PDB entry 8YHA | electron microscopy, 3.40 A resolution | chains C and D of the 12 polymer chains in the assembly

[Chain C]
Molecule: 61-nt crRNA
Organism: Candidatus Cloacimonadota bacterium
Sequence (61 nucleotides; numbered 1 to 61; the number before each row is that of its first residue):
     1 GUGAACCGGAGAAGUCAUUUAAUAAGGCCACUGUUAAAAAGUAUUCCCCA
    51 CGCAUGUGGGG

[Chain D]
Molecule: CRISPR system Cascade subunit CasC
Organism: Candidatus Cloacimonetes bacterium ADurb.Bin088
Reference sequence: A0A1V6F8B5 (A0A1V6F8B5_9BACT); residue numbers follow UniProt; this construct covers 1-378
Sequence (378 residues; row label = number of the first residue in the row):
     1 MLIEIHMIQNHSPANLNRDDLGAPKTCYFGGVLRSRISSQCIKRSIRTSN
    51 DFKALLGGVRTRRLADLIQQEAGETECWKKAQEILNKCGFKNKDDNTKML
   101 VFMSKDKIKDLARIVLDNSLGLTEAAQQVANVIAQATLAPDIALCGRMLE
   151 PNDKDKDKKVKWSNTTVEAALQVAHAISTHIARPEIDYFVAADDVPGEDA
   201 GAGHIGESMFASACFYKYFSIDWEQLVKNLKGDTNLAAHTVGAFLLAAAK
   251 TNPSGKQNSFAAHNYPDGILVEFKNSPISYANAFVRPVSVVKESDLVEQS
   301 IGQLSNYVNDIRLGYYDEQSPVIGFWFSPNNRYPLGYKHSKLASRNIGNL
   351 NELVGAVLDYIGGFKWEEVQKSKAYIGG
Unresolved in the structure: 190-209, 376-378

[How chain C and chain D interact]
Pairs across the interface (24; chain C residue first):
  U35(C) - Met148(D)  base contact
  A36(C) - Arg60(D)  hydrogen bond to the sugar
  A36(C) - Gly146(D)  sugar contact
  A36(C) - Met148(D)  base contact
  A37(C) - Lys43(D)  salt bridge to the phosphate
  A37(C) - Arg60(D)  sugar contact
  A38(C) - Asn17(D)  sugar contact
  A38(C) - Gln40(D)  phosphate contact
  A38(C) - Cys41(D)  sugar contact
  A38(C) - Arg44(D)  salt bridge to the phosphate
  A38(C) - Arg60(D)  salt bridge to the phosphate
  A38(C) - Gln257(D)  base contact
  A39(C) - Asn17(D)  hydrogen bond to the phosphate
  A39(C) - Arg18(D)  sugar contact
  A39(C) - Asp19(D)  base contact
  A39(C) - Asp20(D)  base contact
  A39(C) - Lys25(D)  salt bridge to the phosphate
  A39(C) - Gln40(D)  hydrogen bond to the phosphate
  A40(C) - Leu16(D)  phosphate contact
  A40(C) - Asn17(D)  phosphate contact
  A40(C) - Arg18(D)  phosphate contact
  A40(C) - Gly255(D)  phosphate contact
  G41(C) - Gly255(D)  phosphate contact
  G41(C) - Lys256(D)  salt bridge to the phosphate
Interface residues without a listed pair, chain D (20 interface residues in all): Arg47, Cys145, Arg147, Ala169

[Overview]
7 residues of chain C and 20 residues of chain D are in contact, with 3 hydrogen bonds and 5 salt bridges.
Polar contacts include A36(C)-Arg60(D), A39(C)-Asn17(D) and A39(C)-Gln40(D).
Here chain C is a 61-nt crRNA (Candidatus Cloacimonadota bacterium) and chain D is CRISPR system Cascade
subunit CasC (Candidatus Cloacimonetes bacterium ADurb.Bin088). Entry 8YHA (Type I-EHNH Cascade-ssDNA complex)
was determined by electron microscopy (same publication as 8YDB, 8YEO and 8YH9).
